Entry 2HQG (X-ray diffraction, 3.38 A resolution); this record covers chain A.

== Chain A ==
Protein: Acriflavine resistance protein B
Organism: Escherichia coli K12
UniProtKB: P31224 (ACRB_ECOLI); residue numbers follow UniProt; this construct covers 1-1049
Amino-acid sequence (1053 residues; row label = number of the first residue in the row):
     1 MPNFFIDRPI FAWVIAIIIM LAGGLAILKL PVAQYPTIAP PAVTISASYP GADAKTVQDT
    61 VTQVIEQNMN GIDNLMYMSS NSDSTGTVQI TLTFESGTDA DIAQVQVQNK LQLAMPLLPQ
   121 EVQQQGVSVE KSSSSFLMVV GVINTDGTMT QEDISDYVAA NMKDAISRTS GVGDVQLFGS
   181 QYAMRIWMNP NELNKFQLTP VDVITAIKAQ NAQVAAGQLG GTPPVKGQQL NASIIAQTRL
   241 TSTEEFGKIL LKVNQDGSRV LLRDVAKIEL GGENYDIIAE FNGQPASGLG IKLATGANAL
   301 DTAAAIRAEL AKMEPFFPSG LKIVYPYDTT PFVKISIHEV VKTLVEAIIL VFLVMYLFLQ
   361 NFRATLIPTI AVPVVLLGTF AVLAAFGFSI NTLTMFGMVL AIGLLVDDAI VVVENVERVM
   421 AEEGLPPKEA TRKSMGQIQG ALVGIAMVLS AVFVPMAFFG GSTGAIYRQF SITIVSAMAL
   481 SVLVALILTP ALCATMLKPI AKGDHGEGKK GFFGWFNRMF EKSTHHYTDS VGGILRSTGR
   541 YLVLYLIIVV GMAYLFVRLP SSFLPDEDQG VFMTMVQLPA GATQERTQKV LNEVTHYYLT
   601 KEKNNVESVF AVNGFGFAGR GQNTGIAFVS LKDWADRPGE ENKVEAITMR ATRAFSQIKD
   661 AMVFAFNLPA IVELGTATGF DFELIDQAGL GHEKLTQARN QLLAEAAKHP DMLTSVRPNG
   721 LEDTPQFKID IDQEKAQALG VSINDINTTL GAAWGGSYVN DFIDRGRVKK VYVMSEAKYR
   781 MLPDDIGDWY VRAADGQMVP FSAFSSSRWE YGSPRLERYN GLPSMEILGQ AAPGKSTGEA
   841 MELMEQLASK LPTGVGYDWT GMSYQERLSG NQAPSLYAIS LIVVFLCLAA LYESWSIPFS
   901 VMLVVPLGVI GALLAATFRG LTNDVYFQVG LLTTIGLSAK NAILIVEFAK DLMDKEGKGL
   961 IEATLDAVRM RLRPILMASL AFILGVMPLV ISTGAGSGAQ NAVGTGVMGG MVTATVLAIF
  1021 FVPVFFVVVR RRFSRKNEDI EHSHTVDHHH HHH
Disordered / not traced: 1-6, 499-512, 1037-1053
Differences from the reference sequence: engineered mutation A978 (Thr in P31224); cloning artifact (1050-1053)
Curated features (UniProtKB/Swiss-Prot):
  - mutagenesis: H526 (H526Y: Partially restores chloramphenicol resistance to an AcrZ G30R mutant)
Reported in the primary citation:
  - conformationally variable residues (loop rearrangement): A384 to L393

== Overview ==
Curated annotation (UniProt) lists one mutagenesis site. The paper reports conformational variability at A384.
Chain A is Acriflavine resistance protein B (Escherichia coli K12); the structure, Conformation of the AcrB
Multidrug Efflux Pump in Mutants of the Putative Proton Relay Pathway, was determined by X-ray diffraction,
deposited together with 2HQC, 2HQD and 2HQF.
